6DOF - chains A and C of the 4 polymer chains in the assembly; structure by X-ray diffraction, 1.43 A resolution.

[Chain A]
Molecule: Ribonuclease H
Organism: Bacillus halodurans
Notes: EC 3.1.26.4; fragment: Catalytic Domain
Reference sequence: Q9KEI9 (RNH1_BACHD); numbering as in UniProt (aligned over 59-196)
Chain sequence (142 residues; numbered 55 to 196; the number before each row is that of its first residue):
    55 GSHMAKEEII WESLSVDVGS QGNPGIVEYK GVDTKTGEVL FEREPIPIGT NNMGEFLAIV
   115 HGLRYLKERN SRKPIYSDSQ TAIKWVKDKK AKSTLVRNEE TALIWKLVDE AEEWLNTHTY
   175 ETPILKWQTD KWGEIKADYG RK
Disordered / not traced: 55-60
Differences from the reference sequence: expression tag (55-58)
Ion coordination: Mg2+ site 1: Asp71, Asp192 (shared with 1 residue of chain b); Mg2+ site 2: Asp71, Glu109, Asp132 (shared with 1 residue of chain B; 1 residue of chain b); K+ site 1: Asp132 (shared with 1 residue of chain b); K+ site 2: Asp192 (shared with 1 residue of chain b)
UniProt features mapped onto this chain:
  - binding site (Mg(2+)): Asp71, Glu109, Asp132, Asp192
  - mutagenesis: Glu109 (E109Q: Loss of activity), Asp132 (D132N: Loss of activity), Glu188 (E188A: Strongly reduces activity; E188Q: No effect), Asp192 (D192N: Strongly reduced activity with manganese. Loss of activity with magnesium)
What the authors report for this chain:
  - catalytic residues: Lys196 (proposed by the authors, not directly observed)

[Chain C]
Molecule: 6-nt DNA strand
Sequence (6 nucleotides; numbered 1 to 6; the number before each row is that of its first residue):
     1 CGATGT
Ion coordination: K+: DT4, DG5

[Interface between chain A and chain C]
Contacting residue pairs (19; chain A residue first):
  Asn77(A) - DA3(C)  hydrogen bond to the base
  Asn77(A) - DT4(C)  hydrogen bond to the sugar
  Pro78(A) - DA3(C)  phosphate contact
  Pro78(A) - DT4(C)  phosphate contact
  Thr104(A) - DT4(C)  phosphate contact
  Thr104(A) - DG5(C)  hydrogen bond to the phosphate
  Asn105(A) - DT4(C)  hydrogen bond to the base
  Asn106(A) - DT4(C)  hydrogen bond to the base
  Asn106(A) - DG5(C)  hydrogen bond to the sugar
  Met107(A) - DG5(C)  phosphate contact
  Gln134(A) - DG5(C)  hydrogen bond to the base
  Thr135(A) - DG5(C)  sugar contact
  Lys138(A) - DT6(C)  phosphate contact
  Trp139(A) - DG5(C)  phosphate contact
  Trp139(A) - DT6(C)  hydrogen bond to the phosphate
  Lys146(A) - DG5(C)  sugar contact
  Lys146(A) - DT6(C)  salt bridge to the phosphate
  Ser147(A) - DG5(C)  hydrogen bond to the phosphate
  Thr148(A) - DG5(C)  hydrogen bond to the phosphate
Interface residues without a listed pair, chain A (14 interface residues in all): Leu149
Interface residues without a listed pair, chain C (5 interface residues in all): DG2

[Summary]
14 residues of chain A and 5 residues of chain C are in contact, with 10 hydrogen bonds and 1 salt bridge.
Polar contacts include Asn77(A)-DA3(C), Asn105(A)-DT4(C) and Asn106(A)-DT4(C). From UniProt: 4 Mg2+-binding
residues and 4 mutagenesis sites on chain A. The paper reports the catalytic residue Lys196(A).
Here chain A is Ribonuclease H (Bacillus halodurans) and chain C is a 6-nt DNA strand. Entry 6DOF (Crystal
Structure of Bacillus Halodurans Ribonuclease H1 in Complex with an RNA/DNA Hybrid: Reaction in 2 ...) was
determined by X-ray diffraction together with 6DMN, 6DMV, 6DO8, 6DO9, 6DOA, 6DOB and 46 further entries from
the same study.
